Entry 1E1R (X-ray diffraction, 2.50 A resolution); this record covers chains C and G of the 7 polymer chains in the assembly.

== Chain C ==
Molecule: Bovine mitochondrial F1-atpase
From: Bos taurus
Notes: EC 3.6.1.34
UniProt: P19483 (ATP0_BOVIN); residues 1-510 here correspond to UniProt positions 44-553 (UniProt number = residue number + 43)
Sequence (510 residues; row label = number of the first residue in the row):
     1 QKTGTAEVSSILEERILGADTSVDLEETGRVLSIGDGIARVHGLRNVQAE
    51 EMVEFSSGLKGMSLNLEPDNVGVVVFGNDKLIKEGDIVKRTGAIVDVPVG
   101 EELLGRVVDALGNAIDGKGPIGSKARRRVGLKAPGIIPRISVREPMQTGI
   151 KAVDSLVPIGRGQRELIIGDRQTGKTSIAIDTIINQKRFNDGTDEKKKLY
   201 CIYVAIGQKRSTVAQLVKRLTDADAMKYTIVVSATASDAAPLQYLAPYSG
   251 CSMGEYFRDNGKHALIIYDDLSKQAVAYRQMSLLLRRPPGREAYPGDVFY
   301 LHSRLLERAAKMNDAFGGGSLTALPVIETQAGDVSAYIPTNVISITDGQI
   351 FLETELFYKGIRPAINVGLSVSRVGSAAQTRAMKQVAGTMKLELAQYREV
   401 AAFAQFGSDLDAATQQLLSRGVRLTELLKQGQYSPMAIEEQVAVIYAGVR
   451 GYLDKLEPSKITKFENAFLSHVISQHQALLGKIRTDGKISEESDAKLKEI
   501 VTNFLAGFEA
Not modelled in the structure: 1-18
Sequence notes: conflict Gly481 (Ser524 in P19483)
Ion coordination: Mg2+: Thr176 (together with AMP-PNP); aluminium fluoride Al: Arg373 (together with ADP)
Small-molecule neighbours:
  - ADP (adenosine-5'-diphosphate): Val371, Ser372, Arg373
  - aluminium fluoride (AF3): Ile343, Ser344, Arg373
  - AMP-PNP (ANP; phosphoaminophosphonic acid-adenylate ester): Asp170, Arg171, Gln172, Thr173, Gly174, Lys175, Thr176, Ser177, Glu328, Phe357, Arg362, Pro363, Gln430, Gly431, Gln432
Swiss-Prot annotation at these positions:
  - binding site (ATP): Gln172, Gly174, Lys175, Thr176, Ser177, Gln430, Gln432
  - binding site (Mg(2+)): Thr176, Asp269
  - site: Ser370 (Required for activity)
  - modified residue: Gln1 (Pyrrolidone carboxylic acid), Ser10 (Phosphoserine), Ser22 (Phosphoserine), Ser33 (Phosphoserine), Ser63 (Phosphoserine), Lys80 (N6-acetyllysine), Lys83 (N6-acetyllysine), Lys89 (N6-acetyllysine), Thr91 (Phosphothreonine), Lys118 (N6-acetyllysine), Ser123 (Phosphoserine), Lys124 (N6-acetyllysine), Ser141 (Phosphoserine), Arg161 (Omega-N-methylarginine), Lys187 (N6-acetyllysine), Lys196 (N6-acetyllysine), Lys197 (N6-acetyllysine), Lys218 (N6-acetyllysine), Lys262 (N6-acetyllysine), Lys384 (N6-acetyllysine) and 6 more in UniProt
  - glycosylation: Ser33 (O-linked (GlcNAc) serine)

== Chain G ==
Molecule: Bovine mitochondrial F1-atpase
From: Bos taurus
Notes: EC 3.6.1.34
UniProt: P05631 (ATPG_BOVIN); residues 1-272 here correspond to UniProt positions 26-297 (UniProt number = residue number + 25)
Sequence (272 residues; each row starts with the number of its first residue):
     1 ATLKDITRRLKSIKNIQKITKSMKMVAAAKYARAERELKPARVYGVGSLA
    51 LYEKADIKTPEDKKKHLIIGVSSDRGLCGAIHSSVAKQMKSEAANLAAAG
   101 KEVKIIGVGDKIRSILHRTHSDQFLVTFKEVGRRPPTFGDASVIALELLN
   151 SGYEFDEGSIIFNRFRSVISYKTEEKPIFSLDTISSAESMSIYDDIDADV
   201 LRNYQEYSLANIIYYSLKESTTSEQSARMTAMDNASKNASEMIDKLTLTF
   251 NRTRQAVITKELIEIISGAAAL
Not modelled in the structure: 45-76, 91-208
Swiss-Prot annotation at these positions:
  - modified residue: Lys14 (N6-acetyllysine), Lys24 (N6-succinyllysine), Lys30 (N6-acetyllysine), Lys90 (N6-acetyllysine), Ser121 (Phosphoserine), Lys129 (N6-acetyllysine), Lys172 (N6-acetyllysine), Lys245 (N6-succinyllysine)

== Chain C / chain G interface ==
Contacting residue pairs (7; chain C residue first):
  Pro288(C) - Gly268(G)
  Pro288(C) - Ala271(G)  hydrophobic
  Pro289(C) - Ser267(G)
  Pro289(C) - Gly268(G)
  Pro289(C) - Ala271(G)
  Arg291(C) - Glu264(G)
  Glu292(C) - Glu264(G)  hydrogen bond (backbone-side chain)
Also at the interface, not in a pair above, chain C (5 interface residues in all): Arg286
Also at the interface, not in a pair above, chain G (5 interface residues in all): Leu272

== In short ==
The chain C/chain G interface involves 5 residues from each chain; the contacts include 1 hydrogen bond. The
hydrogen-bonded pair is Glu292(C)-Glu264(G). Ligands of chain C: AMP-PNP, ADP and aluminium fluoride.
Chain C is Bovine mitochondrial F1-atpase and chain G is Bovine mitochondrial F1-atpase, both from Bos taurus;
the structure, Bovine mitochondrial F1-atpase inhibited by MG2+ADP and aluminium fluoride, was determined by
X-ray diffraction, deposited together with 1E1Q.
